PDB entry 5M0J | X-ray diffraction, 2.80 A resolution | chains B and E of the 10 polymer chains in the assembly

# Chain B
Protein: SWI5-dependent HO expression protein 2, SWI5-dependent HO expression protein 3
Organism: Saccharomyces cerevisiae (strain RM11-1a)
UniProt: chimeric construct of B3LQW9, B3LN26: residues 6-246 from B3LQW9 (SHE2_YEAS1) positions 6-246 (same numbers); residues 257-331 from B3LN26 positions 331-405 (UniProt number = residue number + 74)
Sequence (328 residues; row label = number of the first residue in the row):
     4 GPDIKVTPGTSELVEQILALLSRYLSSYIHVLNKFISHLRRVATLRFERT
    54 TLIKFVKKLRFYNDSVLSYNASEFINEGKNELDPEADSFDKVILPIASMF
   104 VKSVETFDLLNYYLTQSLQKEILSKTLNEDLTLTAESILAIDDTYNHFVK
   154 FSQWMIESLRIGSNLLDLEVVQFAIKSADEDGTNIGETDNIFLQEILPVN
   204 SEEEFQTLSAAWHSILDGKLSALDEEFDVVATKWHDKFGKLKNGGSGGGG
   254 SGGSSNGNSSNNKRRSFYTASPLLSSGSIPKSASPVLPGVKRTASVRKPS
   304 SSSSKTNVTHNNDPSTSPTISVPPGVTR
Not modelled in the structure: 4-5, 186-191, 246-331
Sequence notes: expression tag (4-5); engineered mutation Ser14 (Cys in B3LQW9), Ser68 (Cys in B3LQW9), Ser106 (Cys in B3LQW9), Ser180 (Cys in B3LQW9); linker (247-256)
Curated features (UniProtKB/Swiss-Prot):
  - motif: Glu15 to Leu23 (Nuclear localization signal)
  - modified residue (Phosphoserine): Ser269, Ser320
Residues lining bound ligands:
  - Mg2+ (MG), molecule 1: Glu51, Tyr116, Ser120, Glu124
  - Mg2+ (MG), molecule 2: Glu51, Thr54, Tyr116

# Chain E
Molecule: ASH1 E3 (28 nt-loop)
Sequence (28 nucleotides; numbered 1 to 28; the number before each row is that of its first residue):
     1 GAUAACUGAAUCGAAAGACAUUAUCACG

# Interface between chain B and chain E
Contacting residue pairs - 34 pairs, chain B then chain E:
  Asn36(B) - C6(E)  hydrogen bond to the base
  Asn36(B) - G8(E)  hydrogen bond to the sugar
  Asn36(B) - A9(E)  sugar contact
  Asn36(B) - A10(E)  hydrogen bond to the sugar
  Lys37(B) - A10(E)  sugar contact
  Lys37(B) - U11(E)  phosphate contact
  Ile39(B) - C6(E)  base contact
  Ser40(B) - A10(E)  hydrogen bond to the base
  Ser40(B) - U11(E)  sugar contact
  His41(B) - U11(E)  phosphate contact
  His41(B) - C12(E)  phosphate contact
  Arg43(B) - A4(E)  hydrogen bond to the sugar
  Arg43(B) - A5(E)  sugar contact
  Arg43(B) - A20(E)  hydrogen bond to the base
  Arg44(B) - C12(E)  sugar contact
  Arg49(B) - U3(E)  hydrogen bond to the phosphate
  Arg49(B) - A4(E)  salt bridge to the phosphate
  Phe50(B) - A4(E)  phosphate contact
  Arg52(B) - A5(E)  salt bridge to the phosphate
  Arg52(B) - C6(E)  salt bridge to the phosphate
  Ile56(B) - C6(E)  sugar contact
  Val59(B) - C6(E)  base contact
  Lys60(B) - C6(E)  hydrogen bond to the sugar
  Lys60(B) - G8(E)  salt bridge to the phosphate
  Arg63(B) - C6(E)  hydrogen bond to the base
  Arg63(B) - G8(E)  phosphate contact
  Arg63(B) - A9(E)  salt bridge to the phosphate
  His238(B) - C12(E)  salt bridge to the phosphate
  His238(B) - G13(E)  phosphate contact
  Gly242(B) - C12(E)  phosphate contact
  Lys243(B) - C12(E)  phosphate contact
  Lys243(B) - G13(E)  phosphate contact
  Leu244(B) - C12(E)  sugar contact
  Leu244(B) - G13(E)  hydrogen bond to the phosphate
Other interface residues (no listed pair), chain B (20 interface residues in all): His33, Thr53
Other interface residues (no listed pair), chain E (12 interface residues in all): C19

# In short
The interface between chain B and chain E involves 20 residues on one side and 12 on the other; the contacts
include 10 hydrogen bonds and 6 salt bridges. Polar contacts include Asn36(B)-C6(E), Ser40(B)-A10(E) and
Arg43(B)-A20(E). Ligands of chain B: Mg2+.
Chain B is SWI5-dependent HO expression protein 2, SWI5-dependent HO expression protein 3 (Saccharomyces
cerevisiae (strain RM11-1a)) and chain E is ASH1 E3 (28 nt-loop); the structure, Crystal structure of the
cytoplasmic complex with She2p, She3p, and the ASH1 mRNA E3-localization element, was determined by X-ray
diffraction (same publication as 5M0H and 5M0I).
